Entry 6ILJ (electron microscopy, 3.60 A resolution); this record covers chains B and D of the 5 polymer chains in the assembly.

Chain B:
Molecule: Capsid protein VP2
From: Echovirus E6
Sequence (252 residues; numbered 10 to 261; the number before each row is that of its first residue):
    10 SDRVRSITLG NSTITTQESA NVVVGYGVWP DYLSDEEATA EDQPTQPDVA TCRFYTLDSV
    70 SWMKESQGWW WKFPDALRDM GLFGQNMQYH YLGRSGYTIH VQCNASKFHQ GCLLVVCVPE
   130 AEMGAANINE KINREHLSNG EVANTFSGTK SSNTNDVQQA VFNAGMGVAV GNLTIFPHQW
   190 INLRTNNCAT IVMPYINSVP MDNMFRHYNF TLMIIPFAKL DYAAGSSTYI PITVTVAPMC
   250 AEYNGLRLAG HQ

Chain D:
Molecule: Capsid protein VP4
From: Echovirus E6
Sequence (68 residues; each row starts with the number of its first residue):
     1 GAQVSTQKTG AHETSLSASG NSIIHYTNIN YYKDAASNSA NRQDFTQDPG KFTEPVKDIM
    61 VKSLPALN
Unresolved in the structure: 14-22

Interface between chain B and chain D:
Contacting residue pairs (17):
  S10(B) - N68(D)
  D11(B) - L67(D)
  D11(B) - N68(D)  hydrogen bond (side chain-backbone)
  R12(B) - N68(D)
  R14(B) - D58(D)  salt bridge
  A29(B) - L67(D)  hydrophobic
  N30(B) - K57(D)  hydrogen bond (side chain-backbone)
  N30(B) - D58(D)
  N30(B) - M60(D)
  V31(B) - K57(D)  hydrogen bond (backbone-backbone)
  V32(B) - P55(D)
  V32(B) - V56(D)  hydrophobic
  V33(B) - P55(D)  hydrogen bond (backbone-backbone)
  V33(B) - K57(D)
  G34(B) - P55(D)
  Y35(B) - K51(D)
  Y35(B) - F52(D)  hydrophobic
Interface residues without a listed pair, chain B (12 interface residues in all): T194
Interface residues without a listed pair, chain D (10 interface residues in all): A66

Overview:
12 residues of chain B and 10 residues of chain D are in contact; the contacts include 4 hydrogen bonds and 1
salt bridge. Polar pairs include R14(B)-D58(D), D11(B)-N68(D) and N30(B)-K57(D).
Chain B is Capsid protein VP2 and chain D is Capsid protein VP4, both from Echovirus E6; the structure,
Cryo-EM structure of Echovirus 6 complexed with its attachment receptor CD55 at PH 5.5, was determined by
electron microscopy together with 6ILK, 6ILL, 6ILM, 6ILN, 6ILO and 6ILP from the same study.
